1CTT - chain A; structure by X-ray diffraction, 2.20 A resolution.

== Chain A ==
Molecule: Cytidine deaminase
Organism: Escherichia coli
Notes: EC 3.5.4.5
UniProtKB: P0ABF6 (CDD_ECOLI); residues 1-294 here = UniProt positions 1-294
Amino-acid sequence (294 residues; each row starts with the number of its first residue):
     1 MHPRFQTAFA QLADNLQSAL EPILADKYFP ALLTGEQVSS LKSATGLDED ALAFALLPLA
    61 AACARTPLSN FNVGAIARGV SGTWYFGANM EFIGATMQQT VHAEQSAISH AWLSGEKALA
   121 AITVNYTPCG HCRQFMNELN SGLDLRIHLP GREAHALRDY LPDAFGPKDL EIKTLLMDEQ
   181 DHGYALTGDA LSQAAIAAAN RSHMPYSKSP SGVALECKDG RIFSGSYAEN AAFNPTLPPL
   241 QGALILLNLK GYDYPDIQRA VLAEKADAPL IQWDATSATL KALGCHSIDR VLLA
Curated features (UniProtKB/Swiss-Prot):
  - active site: Glu104 (Proton donor)
  - binding site (substrate): Asn89 to Glu91
  - binding site (Zn(2+)): His102, Cys129, Cys132
Metal / ion sites: Zn2+: His102, Cys129, Cys132
Ligand contacts: 3,4-dihydro-1H-pyrimidin-2-one nucleoside (DHZ): Ser69, Phe71, Val73, Asn89, Glu91, Thr100, Val101, His102, Ala103, Glu104, Thr127, Pro128, Cys129, Phe165, Leu170, Ala231, Ala232, Phe233

== Overview ==
Bound to chain A: 3,4-dihydro-1H-pyrimidin-2-one nucleoside. His102, Cys129 and Cys132 coordinate Zn2+. From
UniProt: active-site residue Glu104, 3 substrate-binding residues and 3 Zn2+-binding residues.
Chain A is Cytidine deaminase (Escherichia coli); the structure, Transition-state selectivity for a single oh
group during catalysis by cytidine deaminase, was determined by X-ray diffraction (same publication as 1CTU).
